Entry 6A5E (X-ray diffraction, 2.77 A resolution); this record covers chains A and E of the 3 polymer chains in the assembly.

== Chain A ==
Molecule: Receptor-like protein kinase FERONIA
From: Arabidopsis thaliana
Notes: EC 2.7.11.1
UniProt: Q9SCZ4 (FERON_ARATH); residues 28-423 here = UniProt positions 28-423
Sequence (396 residues; row label = number of the first residue in the row):
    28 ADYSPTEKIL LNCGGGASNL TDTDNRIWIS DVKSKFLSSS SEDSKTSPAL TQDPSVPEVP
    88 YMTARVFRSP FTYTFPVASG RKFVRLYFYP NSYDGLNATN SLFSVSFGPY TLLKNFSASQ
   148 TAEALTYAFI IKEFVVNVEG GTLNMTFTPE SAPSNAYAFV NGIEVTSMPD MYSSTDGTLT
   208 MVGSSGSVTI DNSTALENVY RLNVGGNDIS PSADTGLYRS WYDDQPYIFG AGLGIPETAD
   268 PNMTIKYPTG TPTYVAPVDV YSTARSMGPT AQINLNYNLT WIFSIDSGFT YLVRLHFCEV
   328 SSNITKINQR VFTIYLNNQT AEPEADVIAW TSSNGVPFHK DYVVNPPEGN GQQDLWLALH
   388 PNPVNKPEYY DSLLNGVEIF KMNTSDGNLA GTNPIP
Disordered / not traced: 28, 43-48, 66-69, 119-121, 212-215, 376-378
Covalent attachments: N-acetylglucosamine (NAG) linked to N142, N345
UniProt features mapped onto this chain:
  - glycosylation (N-linked (GlcNAc...) asparagine): N46, N124, N142, N171, N219, N269, N305, N330, N345, N410
Reported in the primary citation:
  - post-translational modification sites: N142, N305, N345
  - mutagenesis - G257A, N303Y: decreased signaling in response to RALF23
  - mutagenesis - A258Y, I300Y, N303Y, Y304A: decreased binding to RALF23-17mer+LLG1

== Chain E ==
Molecule: RALF23
Sequence (15 residues; row label = number of the first residue in the row):
     4 RYISYGALRR NTIPC
Reported in the primary citation:
  - mutagenesis - I6A, I6Y, L11Y, N14A: decreased signaling in response to RALF23

== Interface between chain A and chain E ==
Residue-residue contacts - 7 pairs, chain A then chain E:
  G257(A) - Y8(E)
  G257(A) - R12(E)
  A258(A) - Y8(E)
  A258(A) - L11(E)  hydrophobic
  A258(A) - R12(E)
  G261(A) - I16(E)
  I262(A) - I16(E)  hydrophobic
Other interface residues (no listed pair), chain A (8 interface residues in all): F256, L260, G295, P296
Other interface residues (no listed pair), chain E (5 interface residues in all): T15

== In short ==
8 residues of chain A face 5 of chain E across their interface. N-acetylglucosamine is covalently linked to
N142(A) and N345(A). From the paper: A258Y, I300Y and N303Y of chain A, among others, reduce binding to
RALF23-17mer+LLG1; modification sites N142(A), N305(A) and N345(A); 9 substitutions were tested in all.
Here chain A is Receptor-like protein kinase FERONIA (Arabidopsis thaliana) and chain E is RALF23. Entry 6A5E
(Crystal structure of plant peptide RALF23 in complex with FER and LLG2) was determined by X-ray diffraction
together with 6A5A, 6A5B, 6A5C and 6A5D from the same study.
